7KEI - chains A and B of the 3 polymer chains in the assembly; structure by X-ray diffraction, 1.75 A resolution.

# Chain A
Molecule: MHC class II HLA-DQ-alpha chain
From: Homo sapiens
Reference sequence: Q30066 (Q30066_HUMAN); residues 1-195 here = UniProt positions 1-195
Sequence (206 residues; row label = number of the first residue in the row):
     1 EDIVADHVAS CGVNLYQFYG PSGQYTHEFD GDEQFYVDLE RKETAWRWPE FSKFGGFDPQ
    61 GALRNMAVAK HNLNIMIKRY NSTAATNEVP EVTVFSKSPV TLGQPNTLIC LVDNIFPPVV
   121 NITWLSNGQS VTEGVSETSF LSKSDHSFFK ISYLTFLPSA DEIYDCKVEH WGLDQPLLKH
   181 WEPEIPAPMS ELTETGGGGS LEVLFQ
Not modelled in the structure: 1, 184-206
Construct notes: expression tag (196-206)
Disulfide bonds: Cys110-Cys166
Glycans and other covalent adducts: glycan linked to Asn81; N-acetylglucosamine (NAG) linked to Asn121

# Chain B
Molecule: HLA class II histocompatibility antigen, DQ beta 1 chain
From: Homo sapiens
Reference sequence: Q5SU54 (Q5SU54_HUMAN); residues 3-198 here correspond to UniProt positions 35-230 (UniProt number = residue number + 32)
Sequence (210 residues; each row starts with the number of its first residue):
     2 GSPEDFVFQF KGMCYFTNGT ERVRLVTRYI YNREEYARFD SDVGVYRAVT PQGRPDAEYW
    62 NSQKEVLEGT RAELDTVCRH NYEVAFRGIL QRRVEPTVTI SPSRTEALNH HNLLVCSVTD
   122 FYPGQIKVRW FRNDQEETAG VVSTPLIRNG DWTFQILVML EMTPQRGDVY TCHVEHPSLQ
   182 SPITVEWRAQ SESAQSKGTG GGGSLEVLFQ
Not modelled in the structure: 105-112, 190-211
Construct notes: expression tag (2, 199-211)
Disulfide bonds: Cys15-Cys79, Cys117-Cys173
Residues lining bound ligands: N-acetylglucosamine (NAG; 2-acetamido-2-deoxy-beta-D-glucopyranose): Thr18, Asn19, Glu22

# Interface between chain A and chain B
Pairs across the interface - 134 pairs, chain A then chain B:
  Ile3(A) - Tyr16(B)  hydrophobic
  Ile3(A) - Arg25(B)
  Ile3(A) - Val27(B)  hydrophobic
  Ile3(A) - Arg29(B)
  Ala5(A) - Tyr16(B)  hydrophobic
  Ala5(A) - Phe17(B)
  Ala5(A) - Thr18(B)
  Asp6(A) - Phe17(B)  hydrogen bond (backbone-backbone)
  Asp6(A) - Thr18(B)
  Asp6(A) - Asn19(B)  hydrogen bond (side chain-backbone)
  His7(A) - Cys15(B)
  His7(A) - Tyr16(B)
  His7(A) - Phe17(B)  hydrogen bond (backbone-backbone)
  His7(A) - Leu91(B)
  Val8(A) - Met14(B)  hydrophobic
  Val8(A) - Cys15(B)
  Val8(A) - Tyr16(B)  hydrophobic
  Ala9(A) - Gly13(B)
  Ala9(A) - Met14(B)
  Ala9(A) - Cys15(B)  hydrogen bond (backbone-backbone)
  Ala9(A) - Phe87(B)  hydrophobic
  Ser10(A) - Gly13(B)
  Ser10(A) - Met14(B)
  Cys11(A) - Gly13(B)  hydrogen bond (backbone-backbone)
  Cys11(A) - Val78(B)  hydrophobic
  Cys11(A) - Asn82(B)
  Cys11(A) - Phe87(B)  hydrophobic
  Gly12(A) - Phe11(B)
  Gly12(A) - Lys12(B)
  Gly12(A) - Gly13(B)  hydrogen bond (backbone-backbone)
  Val13(A) - Phe11(B)
  Asn14(A) - Phe9(B)
  Asn14(A) - Gln10(B)
  Asn14(A) - Phe11(B)  hydrogen bond (backbone-backbone)
  Leu15(A) - Val8(B)  hydrophobic
  Leu15(A) - Phe9(B)
  Tyr16(A) - Val8(B)
  Tyr16(A) - Phe9(B)  hydrogen bond (backbone-backbone)
  Gln17(A) - Asp6(B)  hydrogen bond
  Gln17(A) - Phe7(B)
  Gln17(A) - Val8(B)
  Phe18(A) - Asp6(B)
  Phe18(A) - Phe7(B)  hydrogen bond (backbone-backbone)
  Tyr19(A) - Pro4(B)  hydrophobic
  Tyr19(A) - Asp6(B)  hydrogen bond (backbone-side chain)
  Phe29(A) - Phe87(B)  hydrophobic
  Phe29(A) - Ile90(B)  hydrophobic
  Phe29(A) - Leu91(B)  hydrophobic
  Phe29(A) - Trp153(B)
  Asp30(A) - Arg149(B)  hydrogen bond (backbone-side chain)
  Gly31(A) - Arg149(B)
  Asp32(A) - Tyr123(B)
  Asp32(A) - Arg149(B)  salt bridge
  Asp32(A) - Trp153(B)
  Glu33(A) - Trp153(B)  hydrogen bond (backbone-side chain)
  Gln34(A) - Ala86(B)
  Gln34(A) - Phe87(B)
  Gln34(A) - Trp153(B)
  Trp48(A) - Gly151(B)
  Trp48(A) - Asp152(B)
  Trp48(A) - Trp153(B)
  Glu50(A) - Arg93(B)  salt bridge
  Phe51(A) - Arg93(B)
  Phe51(A) - Trp153(B)  hydrophobic
  Phe54(A) - Val85(B)
  Phe54(A) - Ala86(B)
  Phe54(A) - Gly89(B)
  Phe54(A) - Ile90(B)
  Ala69(A) - Phe9(B)  hydrophobic
  Asn72(A) - Phe9(B)
  Leu73(A) - Phe7(B)
  Leu73(A) - Val8(B)
  Leu73(A) - Phe9(B)  hydrophobic
  Met76(A) - Tyr32(B)  hydrophobic
  Met76(A) - Tyr37(B)
  Met76(A) - Gln53(B)
  Ile77(A) - Phe7(B)  hydrophobic
  Ile77(A) - Tyr32(B)
  Arg79(A) - Gln53(B)  hydrogen bond (side chain-backbone)
  Arg79(A) - Pro56(B)
  Arg79(A) - Asp57(B)  salt bridge
  Tyr80(A) - Tyr32(B)  hydrophobic
  Tyr80(A) - Glu35(B)  hydrogen bond
  Tyr80(A) - Tyr37(B)
  Tyr80(A) - Thr51(B)  hydrogen bond
  Tyr80(A) - Gln53(B)
  Ser82(A) - Phe7(B)
  Thr83(A) - Phe7(B)
  Thr83(A) - Tyr32(B)  hydrogen bond (backbone-side chain)
  Thr83(A) - Asn33(B)  hydrogen bond (backbone-side chain)
  Ala84(A) - Glu5(B)
  Ala84(A) - Asp6(B)
  Ala84(A) - Phe7(B)  hydrophobic
  Ala84(A) - Asn33(B)
  Ala85(A) - Asp6(B)  hydrogen bond (backbone-backbone)
  Ala85(A) - Asn33(B)
  Asn87(A) - Ser3(B)  hydrogen bond
  Glu88(A) - Arg34(B)  salt bridge
  Phe95(A) - Ile148(B)  hydrophobic
  Phe95(A) - Asn150(B)
  Phe95(A) - Gln156(B)
  Ser96(A) - Gln156(B)  hydrogen bond (backbone-side chain)
  Lys97(A) - Thr120(B)
  Lys97(A) - Asp121(B)  salt bridge
  Lys97(A) - Asp152(B)  salt bridge
  Lys97(A) - Thr154(B)  hydrogen bond
  Lys97(A) - Gln156(B)  hydrogen bond (backbone-side chain)
  Ser98(A) - Asp121(B)  hydrogen bond
  Pro99(A) - Thr100(B)
  Pro99(A) - Thr120(B)
  Ile109(A) - Asn150(B)
  Phe116(A) - Val8(B)  hydrophobic
  Phe116(A) - Gln10(B)
  Phe116(A) - Asn33(B)
  Phe116(A) - Arg34(B)
  Pro117(A) - Asp6(B)
  Pro118(A) - Val8(B)
  Val119(A) - Asp6(B)
  Ser142(A) - Lys12(B)
  Lys143(A) - Lys12(B)  hydrogen bond (backbone-side chain)
  Asp145(A) - Arg34(B)  salt bridge
  His146(A) - Gln10(B)  hydrogen bond (backbone-side chain)
  His146(A) - Lys12(B)  hydrogen bond
  His146(A) - Ile31(B)
  His146(A) - Arg34(B)
  Ser147(A) - Arg34(B)
  Phe148(A) - Gln10(B)
  Ile151(A) - Asn150(B)
  Ile151(A) - Gly151(B)
  Tyr153(A) - Asn150(B)  hydrogen bond (side chain-backbone)
  Tyr153(A) - Gly151(B)  hydrogen bond (side chain-backbone)
  Tyr153(A) - Asp152(B)  hydrogen bond (side chain-backbone)
  Trp171(A) - Ser3(B)
  Trp171(A) - Pro4(B)
Also at the interface, not in a pair above, chain A (63 interface residues in all): Val4, His27, Gly55, Thr138, Phe149
Also at the interface, not in a pair above, chain B (55 interface residues in all): Tyr30, Glu36, Gly54, Ser118

# In short
The interface between chain A and chain B involves 63 residues on one side and 55 on the other, with 30
hydrogen bonds and 7 salt bridges. Polar pairs include Asp32(A)-Arg149(B), Glu50(A)-Arg93(B) and
Arg79(A)-Asp57(B). Chain B binds N-acetylglucosamine. N-acetylglucosamine is covalently linked to Asn121(A).
Chain A is MHC class II HLA-DQ-alpha chain and chain B is HLA class II histocompatibility antigen, DQ beta 1
chain, both from Homo sapiens; the structure, DQA1*01:02/DQB1*06:02 in complex with a hemagglutinin peptide
from the H1N1 pandemic flu virus, was determined by X-ray diffraction.
